Entry 4C4T (X-ray diffraction, 1.50 A resolution); this record covers chain A.

# Chain A
Name: Beta-phosphoglucomutase
From: Lactococcus lactis
Notes: EC 5.4.2.6
Reference sequence: P71447 (PGMB_LACLA); residue numbers follow UniProt; this construct covers 1-221
Sequence (221 residues; row label = number of the first residue in the row):
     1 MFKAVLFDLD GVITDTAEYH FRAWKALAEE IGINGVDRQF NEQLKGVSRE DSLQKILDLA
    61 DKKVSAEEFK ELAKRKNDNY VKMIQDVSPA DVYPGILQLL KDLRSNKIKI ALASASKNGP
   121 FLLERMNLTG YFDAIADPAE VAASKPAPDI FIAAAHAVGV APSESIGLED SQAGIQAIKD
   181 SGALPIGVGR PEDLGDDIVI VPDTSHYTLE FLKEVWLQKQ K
Disordered / not traced: 218-221
Construct notes: conflict Arg-125 (Lys in P71447), His-206 (Tyr in P71447)
Swiss-Prot annotation at these positions:
  - active site: Asp-8 (Nucleophile), Asp-10 (Proton donor/acceptor)
  - binding site (Mg(2+)): Asp-8, Asp-10, Asp-170
  - binding site (beta-D-glucose 6-phosphate): Asp-10, Gly-46, Val-47, Arg-49, Ser-116, Lys-117, Asn-118
  - site (Important for catalytic activity and assists the phosphoryl transfer reaction to Asp8 by balancing charge and orienting the reacting groups): Ser-114, Lys-145
  - modified residue: Asp-8 (4-aspartylphosphate)
  - mutagenesis: Asp-8 (D8A/E: Inactive), Asp-10 (D10A/E/N/S: Inactive), Thr-16 (T16P: 500-fold reduction in the rate constant for Asp-8 phosphorylation by beta-G1,6bisP ...), His-20 (H20A: Impairs Asp-8 phosphorylation by beta-G1,6bisP and phosphoryl transfer from the phospho-Asp8 to the substrate beta-G1P ...), Lys-45 (K45A: 20'000-fold decrease in catalytic efficiency), Gly-46 (G46A: 1'000'000-fold decrease in catalytic efficiency; G46P: 100'000-fold decrease in catalytic efficiency; G46V: 10'000-fold decrease in catalytic efficiency), Arg-49 (R49K: 1'000'000-fold decrease in catalytic efficiency), Ser-52 (S52A: Wild-type activity), Lys-76 (K76A: 100-fold reduction in the conversion of beta-G1P to G6P in the presence of beta-G1,6bisP), Asp-170 (D170A: Impaired, but active with an increase in the affinity for G1P)
Metal / ion sites: tetrafluoroaluminate ion: Asp-8 (together with GRX, Mg2+); Mg2+: Asp-8, Asp-10, Asp-170 (together with tetrafluoroaluminate)
Ligand contacts: GRX ((1R)-1,5-anhydro-1-[(S)-fluoro(phosphono)methyl]-D-glucitol): Asp-8, Asp-10, His-20, Trp-24, Leu-44, Lys-45, Gly-46, Val-47, Ser-48, Arg-49, Ser-52, Lys-76, Asn-77, Tyr-80, Ser-114, Ala-115, Ser-116, Lys-117, Asn-118
Reported in the primary citation:
  - binding site for GRX: His-20

# In short
Chain A binds compound GRX. Asp-8, Asp-10 and Asp-170 coordinate Mg2+. From UniProt: active-site residues
Asp-8 and Asp-10, 3 Mg2+-binding residues, 7 beta-D-glucose 6-phosphate-binding residues and 10 mutagenesis
sites. From the paper: a binding site for GRX at His-20.
Chain A is Beta-phosphoglucomutase (Lactococcus lactis); the structure, Structure of beta-phosphoglucomutase
in complex with a phosphonate analogue of beta-glucose-1-phosphate and aluminium tetrafluoride, was determined
by X-ray diffraction together with 4C4R, 4C4S and 2WF7 from the same study.
